4QT0 - chains B and D of the 4 polymer chains in the assembly; structure by X-ray diffraction, 3.20 A resolution.

== Chain B (and D) ==
Name: L-lactate dehydrogenase A chain
Source organism: Homo sapiens
Notes: EC 1.1.1.27; chain D of this document is another copy of the same molecule, construct and numbering; everything in this record applies to it too
UniProtKB: P00338 (LDHA_HUMAN); residue numbers follow UniProt; this construct covers 2-332
Chain sequence (337 residues; each row starts with the number of its first residue):
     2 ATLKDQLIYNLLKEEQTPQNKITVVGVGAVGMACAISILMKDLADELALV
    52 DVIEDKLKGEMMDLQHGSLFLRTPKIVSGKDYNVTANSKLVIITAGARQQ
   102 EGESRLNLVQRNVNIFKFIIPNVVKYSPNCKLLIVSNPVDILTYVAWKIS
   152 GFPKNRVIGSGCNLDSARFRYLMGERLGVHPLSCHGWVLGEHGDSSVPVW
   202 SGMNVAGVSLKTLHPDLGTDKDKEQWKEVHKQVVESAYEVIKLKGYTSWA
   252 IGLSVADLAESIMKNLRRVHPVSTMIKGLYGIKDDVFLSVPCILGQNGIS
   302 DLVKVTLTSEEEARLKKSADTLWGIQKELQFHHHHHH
Unresolved in the structure: 333-338 (chain D: 334-338)
Sequence notes: expression tag (333-338)
Ligand contacts: 38Q (3-{[3-carbamoyl-7-(2,4-dimethoxypyrimidin-5-yl)quinolin-4-yl]amino}benzoic acid): G27, D52, V53, A96, G97, A98, R99, R112, N115, I116, F119, I120
Curated features (UniProtKB/Swiss-Prot):
  - active site: H193 (Proton acceptor)
  - binding site (NAD(+)): R99, N138
  - binding site (substrate): R106, N138, R169, T248
  - modified residue: A2 (N-acetylalanine), K5 (N6-acetyllysine), Y10 (Phosphotyrosine), K14 (N6-acetyllysine), T18 (Phosphothreonine), K57 (N6-acetyllysine), K81 (N6-acetyllysine), K118 (N6-acetyllysine), K126 (N6-acetyllysine), K224 (N6-acetyllysine), K232 (N6-acetyllysine), Y239 (Phosphotyrosine), K243 (N6-acetyllysine), T309 (Phosphothreonine), S310 (Phosphoserine), K318 (N6-acetyllysine), T322 (Phosphothreonine)
  - cross-link: K57 (Glycyl lysine isopeptide (Lys-Gly) (interchain with G-Cter in SUMO2))
  - mutagenesis: D56 (D56A: Abolishes interaction with MP31), R99 (R99A: Abolishes interaction with MP31), R106 (R106A/K/Q: Increases binding to FLCN)
From the paper describing this entry:
  - binding site for 38Q: D52, V53, R99, E102, R112, I116, F119
  - catalytic residues: H193 (citing earlier work)

== Chain B / chain D interface ==
Pairs across the interface (30; chain B residue first):
  G179(B) with R268(D), hydrogen bond (backbone-side chain); I294(D)
  V180(B) with R268(D); V270(D), hydrophobic
  H181(B) with L267(D); R268(D), hydrogen bond (backbone-backbone); R269(D)
  S184(B) with R269(D); V270(D), hydrogen bond (side chain-backbone)
  H186(B) with H186(D)
  W188(B) with A207(D), hydrogen bond (side chain-backbone)
  G203(B) with G208(D)
  A207(B) with W188(D), hydrogen bond (backbone-side chain); P292(D), hydrophobic
  G208(B) with W188(D); G203(D)
  V209(B) with V304(D), hydrophobic; T307(D)
  L267(B) with H181(D)
  R268(B) with G179(D), hydrogen bond (side chain-backbone); V180(D); H181(D), hydrogen bond (backbone-backbone)
  R269(B) with H181(D); S184(D)
  V270(B) with S184(D), hydrogen bond (backbone-side chain)
  P292(B) with A207(D), hydrophobic
  I294(B) with V180(D), hydrophobic
  V304(B) with V209(D), hydrophobic
  K305(B) with V209(D)
  T307(B) with V209(D)
Other interface residues (no listed pair), chain B (23 interface residues in all): R73, L183, N205, V206
Other interface residues (no listed pair), chain D (24 interface residues in all): R73, L183, N205, V206, L214, K305

== Summary ==
23 residues of chain B face 24 of chain D across their interface, with 8 hydrogen bonds. Among the polar pairs
are G179(B)-R268(D), S184(B)-V270(D) and W188(B)-A207(D). Chain B binds compound 38Q. From the paper: the
catalytic residue H193(B); a binding site for 38Q at D52(B), V53(B) and R99(B) among others.
Chain B and chain D are both L-lactate dehydrogenase A chain (Homo sapiens); the structure, Crystal structure
of human muscle L-lactate dehydrogenase in complex with inhibitor 1,
3-{[3-CARBAMOYL-7-(2,4-DIMETHOXYPYRIMIDIN-5-YL)QUINOLIN-4-YL]AMINO}BENZOIC ACID, was determined by X-ray
diffraction, deposited together with 4OJN, 4OKN and 4QSM.
